1F3J - chains B and D of the 6 polymer chains in the assembly; structure by X-ray diffraction, 3.10 A resolution.

Chain B:
Name: MHC class II nod
From: Mus musculus
Notes: fragment: beta chain
Reference sequence: Q31135 (Q31135_MOUSE); the construct lacks a stretch of the UniProt sequence and is renumbered around it, so the offset changes along the chain: 4-64 = UniProt 31-91; 67-84 = UniProt 92-109; 85-191 = UniProt 111-217
Chain sequence (187 residues; numbered 4 to 191 plus 1 insertion-coded residue; 2 numbers in that range are skipped by the numbering (no residue carries them; nothing is unmodelled there); the number before each row is that of its first residue):
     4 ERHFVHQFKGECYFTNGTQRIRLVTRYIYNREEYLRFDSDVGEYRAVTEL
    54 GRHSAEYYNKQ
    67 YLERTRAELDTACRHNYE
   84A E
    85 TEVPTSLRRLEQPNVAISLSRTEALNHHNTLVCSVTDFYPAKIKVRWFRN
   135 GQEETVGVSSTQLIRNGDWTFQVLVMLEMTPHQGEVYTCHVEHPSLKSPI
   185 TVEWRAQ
Cystine bridges: Cys15-Cys79, Cys117-Cys173
Covalently attached groups: N-acetylglucosamine (NAG) linked to Asn19

Chain D:
Name: H-2 class II histocompatibility antigen
From: Mus musculus
Notes: fragment: a-d alpha chain
Reference sequence: P04228 (HA2D_MOUSE); the construct lacks a stretch of the UniProt sequence, so the offset changes along the chain: 1-9 = UniProt 27-35; 10-181 = UniProt 37-208
Chain sequence (182 residues; each row starts with the number of its first residue):
     1 IEADHVGFY
    9A G
    10 TTVYQSPGDIGQYTHEFDGDELFYVDLDKKKTVWRLPEFGQLILFEPQGG
    60 LQNIAAEKHNLGILTKRSNFTPATNEAPQATVFPKSPVLLGQPNTLICFV
   110 DNIFPPVINITWLRNSKSVTDGVYETSFLVNRDHSFHKLSYLTFIPSDDD
   160 IYDCKVEHWGLEEPVLKHWEPE
Cystine bridges: Cys107-Cys163
Covalently attached groups: N-acetylglucosamine (NAG) linked to Asn78, Asn118
Curated features (UniProtKB/Swiss-Prot):
  - region: Glu179 to Glu181 (Connecting peptide)
  - glycosylation: Asn118 (N-linked (GlcNAc...) asparagine)

How chain B and chain D interact:
Contacting residue pairs (9; chain B residue first):
  Arg133(B) - Gln88(D)
  Gly135(B) - Arg141(D)  hydrogen bond (backbone-side chain)
  Gln136(B) - Asn111(D)  hydrogen bond
  Gln136(B) - Arg141(D)
  Gln136(B) - Asp142(D)  hydrogen bond
  Gln136(B) - Ser144(D)
  Glu137(B) - Arg141(D)
  Thr139(B) - Phe108(D)
  Thr139(B) - Asp110(D)
Interface residues without a listed pair, chain B (7 interface residues in all): Lys128, Glu138
Interface residues without a listed pair, chain D (8 interface residues in all): Glu2

In short:
The interface between chain B and chain D involves 7 residues on one side and 8 on the other; the contacts
include 3 hydrogen bonds. Polar pairs include Gly135(B)-Arg141(D), Gln136(B)-Asn111(D) and
Gln136(B)-Asp142(D). N-acetylglucosamine is covalently linked to Asn19(B).
Chain B is MHC class II nod and chain D is H-2 class II histocompatibility antigen, both from Mus musculus;
the structure, Histocompatibility antigen I-AG7, was determined by X-ray diffraction.
